PDB entry 6QZA | X-ray diffraction, 3.09 A resolution | chains BBB and CCC of the 3 polymer chains in the assembly

# Chain BBB
Name: HLA class II histocompatibility antigen, DRB1-1 beta chain
Organism: Homo sapiens
UniProtKB: P04229 (2B11_HUMAN); residues 1-190 here correspond to UniProt positions 30-219 (UniProt number = residue number + 29)
Amino-acid sequence (191 residues; each row starts with the number of its first residue; numbering starts at 0):
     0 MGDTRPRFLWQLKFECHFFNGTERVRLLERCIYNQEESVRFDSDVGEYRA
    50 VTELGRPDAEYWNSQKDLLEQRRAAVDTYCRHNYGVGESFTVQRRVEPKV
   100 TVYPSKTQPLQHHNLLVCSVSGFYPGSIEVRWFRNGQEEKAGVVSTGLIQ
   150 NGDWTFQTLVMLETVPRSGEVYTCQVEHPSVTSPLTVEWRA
Unresolved in the structure: 0, 108-110
Construct notes: initiating methionine (0)
Disulfide bonds: Cys15-Cys79, Cys117-Cys173

# Chain CCC
Name: PB1-410-422-GMF-Peptide
Amino-acid sequence (20 residues; row label = number of the first residue in the row; numbers below 1 keep their minus sign (Pro-2 is residue -2)):
    -2 PGMMMGMFNMLSTVLGVSIL
Unresolved in the structure: -2 to 1, 17

# How chain BBB and chain CCC interact
Residue-residue contacts - 25 pairs, chain BBB then chain CCC:
  Leu11(BBB) - Thr10(CCC)
  Phe13(BBB) - Leu8(CCC)  hydrophobic
  Pro56(BBB) - Val14(CCC)
  Asp57(BBB) - Gly13(CCC)
  Asp57(BBB) - Val14(CCC)  hydrogen bond (side chain-backbone)
  Tyr60(BBB) - Leu12(CCC)
  Tyr60(BBB) - Gly13(CCC)
  Tyr60(BBB) - Val14(CCC)  hydrophobic
  Trp61(BBB) - Val11(CCC)
  Trp61(BBB) - Leu12(CCC)  hydrogen bond (side chain-backbone)
  Trp61(BBB) - Gly13(CCC)
  Leu67(BBB) - Val11(CCC)  hydrophobic
  Gln70(BBB) - Leu8(CCC)
  Arg71(BBB) - Leu8(CCC)
  Arg71(BBB) - Ser9(CCC)  hydrogen bond (side chain-backbone)
  Thr77(BBB) - Asn6(CCC)  hydrogen bond (backbone-side chain)
  Tyr78(BBB) - Asn6(CCC)
  Tyr78(BBB) - Met7(CCC)  hydrophobic
  Tyr78(BBB) - Leu8(CCC)  hydrophobic
  His81(BBB) - Met4(CCC)  hydrogen bond (side chain-backbone)
  His81(BBB) - Asn6(CCC)  hydrogen bond
  Asn82(BBB) - Phe5(CCC)
  Asn82(BBB) - Asn6(CCC)  hydrogen bond (side chain-backbone)
  Val85(BBB) - Met4(CCC)
  Val85(BBB) - Phe5(CCC)  hydrophobic
Also at the interface, not in a pair above, chain BBB (18 interface residues in all): Leu26, Ala74, Gly86, Phe89
Also at the interface, not in a pair above, chain CCC (12 interface residues in all): Gly3

# In short
Chain BBB and chain CCC form an interface of 18 and 12 residues respectively; the contacts include 7 hydrogen
bonds. Among the polar pairs are Asp57(BBB)-Val14(CCC), Trp61(BBB)-Leu12(CCC) and Arg71(BBB)-Ser9(CCC).
Here chain BBB is HLA class II histocompatibility antigen, DRB1-1 beta chain (Homo sapiens) and chain CCC is
PB1-410-422-GMF-Peptide. Entry 6QZA (HLA-DR1 with GMF Influenza PB1 Peptide) was determined by X-ray
diffraction (same publication as 6QZC and 6QZD).
